5X0X - chains G and J of the 11 polymer chains in the assembly; structure by electron microscopy, 3.97 A resolution.

[Chain G]
Name: Histone H2A
Organism: Xenopus laevis
UniProt: Q6AZJ8 (Q6AZJ8_XENLA); residues 0-129 here correspond to UniProt positions 1-130 (UniProt number = residue number + 1)
Chain sequence (130 residues; each row starts with the number of its first residue; numbering starts at 0):
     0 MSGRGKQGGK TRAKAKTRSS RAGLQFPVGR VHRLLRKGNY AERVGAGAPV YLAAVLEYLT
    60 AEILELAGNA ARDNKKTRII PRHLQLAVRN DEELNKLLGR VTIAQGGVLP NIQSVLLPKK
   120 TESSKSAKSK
Unresolved in the structure: 0-11, 119-129

[Chain J]
Molecule: 167-nt DNA strand
Sequence (167 nucleotides; each row starts with the number of its first residue; numbers below 1 keep their minus sign (DA-19 is residue -19)):
   -19 ATCGTACTTC TCGACAAGCT ATCGGATGTA TATATCTGAC ACGTGCCTGG AGACTAGGGA
    41 GTAATCCCCT TGGCGGTTAA AACGCGGGGG ACAGCGCGTA CGTGCGTTTA AGCGGTGCTA
   101 GAGCTGTCTA CGACCAATTG AGCGGCCTCG GCACCGGGAT TCTCGAT
Unresolved in the structure: -19 to 0, 147

[Interface between chain G and chain J]
Residue-residue contacts (13; chain G residue first):
  Arg29(G) with DG122(J), phosphate contact; DC123(J), salt bridge to the phosphate
  Arg42(G) with DG112(J), hydrogen bond to the sugar; DA113(J), phosphate contact
  Val43(G) with DG112(J), sugar contact; DA113(J), hydrogen bond to the phosphate
  Ala45(G) with DG112(J), phosphate contact
  Lys75(G) with DC132(J), phosphate contact; DA133(J), salt bridge to the phosphate
  Thr76(G) with DG131(J), hydrogen bond to the phosphate; DC132(J), hydrogen bond to the phosphate
  Arg77(G) with DG131(J), hydrogen bond to the sugar; DC132(J), hydrogen bond to the phosphate
Also at the interface, not in a pair above, chain G (10 interface residues in all): Thr16, His31, Gly44
Also at the interface, not in a pair above, chain J (8 interface residues in all): DA121

[Overview]
10 residues of chain G and 8 residues of chain J are in contact, with 6 hydrogen bonds and 2 salt bridges.
Polar contacts include Arg42(G)-DG112(J), Arg77(G)-DG131(J) and Val43(G)-DA113(J).
Chain G is Histone H2A (Xenopus laevis) and chain J is a 167-nt DNA strand; the structure, Complex of
Snf2-Nucleosome complex with Snf2 bound to position +6 of the nucleosome, was determined by electron
microscopy together with 5X0Y from the same study.
